PDB entry 9F67 | electron microscopy, 2.80 A resolution | chains 1 and 2 of the 4 polymer chains in the assembly

[Chain 1]
Name: Nuclear cap binding complex subunit CBP110
Source organism: Trypanosoma brucei brucei
UniProt: Q38BU6 (Q38BU6_TRYB2); numbering as in UniProt (aligned over 1-1004)
Sequence (1019 residues; row label = number of the first residue in the row; numbers below 1 keep their minus sign (His-14 is residue -14)):
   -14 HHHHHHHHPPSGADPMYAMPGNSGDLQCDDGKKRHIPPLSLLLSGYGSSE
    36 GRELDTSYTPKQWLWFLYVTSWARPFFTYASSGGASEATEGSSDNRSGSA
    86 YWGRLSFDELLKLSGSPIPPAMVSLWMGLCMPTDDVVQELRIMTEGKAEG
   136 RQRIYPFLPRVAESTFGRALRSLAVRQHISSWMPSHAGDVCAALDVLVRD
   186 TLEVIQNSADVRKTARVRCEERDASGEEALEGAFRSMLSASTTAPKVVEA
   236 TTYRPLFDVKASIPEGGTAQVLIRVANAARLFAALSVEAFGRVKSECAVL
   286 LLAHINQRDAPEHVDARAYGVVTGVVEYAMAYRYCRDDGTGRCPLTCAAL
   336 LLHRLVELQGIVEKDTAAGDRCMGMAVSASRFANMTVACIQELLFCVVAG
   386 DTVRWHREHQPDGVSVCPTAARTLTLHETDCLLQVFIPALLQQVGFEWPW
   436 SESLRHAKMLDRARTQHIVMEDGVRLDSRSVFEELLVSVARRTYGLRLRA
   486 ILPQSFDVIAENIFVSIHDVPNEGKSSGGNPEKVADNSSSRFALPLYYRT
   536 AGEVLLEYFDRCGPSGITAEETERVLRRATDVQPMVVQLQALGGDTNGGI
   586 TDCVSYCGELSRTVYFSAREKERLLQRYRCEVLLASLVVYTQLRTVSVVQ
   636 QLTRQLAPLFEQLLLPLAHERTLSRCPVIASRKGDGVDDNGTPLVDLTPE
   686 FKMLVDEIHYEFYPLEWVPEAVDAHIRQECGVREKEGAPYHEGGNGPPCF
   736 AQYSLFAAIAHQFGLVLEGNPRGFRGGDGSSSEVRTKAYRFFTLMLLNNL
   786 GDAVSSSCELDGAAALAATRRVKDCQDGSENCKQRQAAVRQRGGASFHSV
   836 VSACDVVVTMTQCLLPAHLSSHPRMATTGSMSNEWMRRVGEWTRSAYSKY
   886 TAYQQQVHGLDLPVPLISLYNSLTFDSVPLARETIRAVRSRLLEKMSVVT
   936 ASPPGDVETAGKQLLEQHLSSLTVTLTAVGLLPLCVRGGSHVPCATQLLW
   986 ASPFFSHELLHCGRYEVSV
Not modelled in the structure: -14 to 40, 64-85, 128-138, 168-176, 194-211, 226-239, 351-361, 500-523, 578-598, 666-678, 715-731, 793-828, 860-864, 894-897, 969-976, 1001-1004
Construct notes: expression tag (-14 to 0)

[Chain 2]
Name: Nuclear cap-binding protein subunit 2
Source organism: Trypanosoma brucei brucei
UniProt: Q585L4 (Q585L4_TRYB2); residue numbers follow UniProt; this construct covers 1-187
Sequence (187 residues; row label = number of the first residue in the row):
     1 MAEYLIDLTPRMAYVDRHELLRSLLTEKEFIERRQEQLNKSTTVYVGNLS
    51 FYTTEDQIWEHFSRCGHIRDLVMGLSEVTRTPCGFCFVVFESQDGAMSAV
   101 IDLHGTLLDDRVITVSWDVGCDHTRRWGRGAHGGQVVDGVRQNLDSARGG
   151 LGVLRREELGVGAAVAEDQLVHYTWIPPRRVEKRGRS
Not modelled in the structure: 163-166, 180-187
What the authors report for this chain:
  - binding site for cap4: Tyr14, Tyr45, Trp117, Asp118, Arg125, Arg129, Gln135, Val136, Val137, Val140, Gln142, Leu154

[Interface between chain 1 and chain 2]
Residue-residue contacts (89):
  Trp50(1) with Tyr4(2)
  Phe51(1) with Leu5(2), hydrophobic
  Tyr53(1) with Met1(2), hydrophobic
  Val54(1) with Met1(2), hydrophobic
  Thr55(1) with Leu5(2)
  Trp111(1) with Leu5(2); Ile6(2)
  Leu143(1) with Met1(2), hydrophobic
  Pro144(1) with Met1(2); Glu3(2); Tyr4(2)
  Arg145(1) with Asp94(2), hydrogen bond (side chain-backbone); Met97(2); Ser98(2), hydrogen bond
  Arg156(1) with Met1(2)
  Ala274(1) with Met1(2); Ala2(2)
  Phe275(1) with Ala2(2), hydrophobic
  Arg277(1) with Glu3(2), salt bridge; Ile101(2)
  Val278(1) with Ala2(2), hydrophobic; Leu8(2), hydrophobic; Ile101(2), hydrophobic
  Lys279(1) with Ile101(2); Asp102(2), hydrogen bond (side chain-backbone)
  Glu281(1) with Ile6(2)
  Gly326(1) with Ser63(2); Arg64(2); Cys65(2); Gly66(2)
  Arg327(1) with Arg64(2); Cys65(2); Ser98(2); Asp102(2), salt bridge
  Cys328(1) with Arg64(2), hydrogen bond (backbone-backbone)
  Thr331(1) with Arg64(2)
  Cys332(1) with Asp102(2), hydrogen bond
  Leu335(1) with Asp102(2); Thr106(2)
  Gln419(1) with Arg64(2), hydrogen bond (backbone-side chain)
  Val420(1) with Arg64(2)
  Gln427(1) with His61(2); Leu107(2); Leu108(2)
  Gln428(1) with Thr106(2); Leu107(2), hydrogen bond (side chain-backbone)
  Arg477(1) with Gln57(2), hydrogen bond (backbone-side chain); Arg64(2)
  Thr478(1) with Gln57(2)
  Arg482(1) with Asp110(2), salt bridge
  Pro549(1) with Trp175(2)
  Ser550(1) with Trp175(2); Pro177(2)
  Arg629(1) with Asp56(2)
  Thr630(1) with Glu55(2); Asp56(2); Trp175(2)
  Val631(1) with Asp56(2); Trp59(2), hydrophobic
  Ser632(1) with Glu55(2); Leu71(2)
  Gln635(1) with Ile68(2), hydrogen bond (side chain-backbone); Arg69(2), hydrogen bond (side chain-backbone)
  Arg639(1) with Arg69(2), hydrogen bond (side chain-backbone); Asp70(2), salt bridge
  Tyr774(1) with Glu60(2), hydrogen bond
  Thr778(1) with Trp59(2)
  Leu779(1) with Trp59(2), hydrophobic
  Asn783(1) with Trp59(2); His67(2), hydrogen bond
  Gly786(1) with Glu91(2)
  Asp787(1) with His67(2), salt bridge; Glu91(2)
  Ala788(1) with Arg69(2); Glu91(2)
  Ser790(1) with Arg69(2), hydrogen bond (backbone-side chain)
  Ser791(1) with Arg69(2), hydrogen bond (backbone-side chain); Asp70(2)
  Ser792(1) with Arg69(2), hydrogen bond; Asp70(2), hydrogen bond (backbone-side chain); Val89(2); Cys121(2)
  Gly829(1) with Glu91(2), hydrogen bond (backbone-backbone)
  Arg926(1) with His67(2), hydrogen bond; Glu91(2), salt bridge
  Glu929(1) with His67(2)
  Lys930(1) with Glu91(2), salt bridge
  Val933(1) with Glu91(2); Ser92(2)
Other interface residues (no listed pair), chain 1 (58 interface residues in all): Ser109, Phe142, Thr325, Gly430, Tyr479, Val633
Other interface residues (no listed pair), chain 2 (39 interface residues in all): His104, Asp109

[Summary]
58 residues of chain 1 face 39 of chain 2 across their interface, with 19 hydrogen bonds and 7 salt bridges.
Polar contacts include Arg277(1)-Glu3(2), Arg327(1)-Asp102(2) and Arg482(1)-Asp110(2). The paper reports a
binding site for cap4 at Tyr14(2), Tyr45(2) and Trp117(2) among others.
Here chain 1 is Nuclear cap binding complex subunit CBP110 and chain 2 is Nuclear cap-binding protein subunit
2, both from Trypanosoma brucei brucei. Entry 9F67 (Trypanosoma brucei nuclear cap-binding complex (CBC) bound
to cap4) was determined by electron microscopy, deposited together with 9F3F.
